PDB entry 5KWL | electron microscopy, 4.80 A resolution (low resolution: residue-level contacts below are approximate; hydrogen-bond / salt-bridge calls are withheld) | chains 3 and 7 of the 4 polymer chains in the assembly

[Chain 3]
Name: VP3
Source organism: Poliovirus type 1 (strain Mahoney)
UniProtKB: P03300 (POLG_POL1M); residues 1-230 here correspond to UniProt positions 342-571 (UniProt number = residue number + 341)
Chain sequence (230 residues; each row starts with the number of its first residue):
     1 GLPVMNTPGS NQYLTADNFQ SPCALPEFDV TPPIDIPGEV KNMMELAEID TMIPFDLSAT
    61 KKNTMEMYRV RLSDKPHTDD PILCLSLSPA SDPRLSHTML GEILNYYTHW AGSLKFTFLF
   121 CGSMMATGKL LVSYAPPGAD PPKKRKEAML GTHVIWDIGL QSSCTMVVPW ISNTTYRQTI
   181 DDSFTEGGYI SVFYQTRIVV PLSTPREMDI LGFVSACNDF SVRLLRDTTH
Sequence notes: conflict Ser123 (Phe464 in P03300)
What the authors report for this chain:
  - conformationally variable residues (loop rearrangement): Asp182 to Phe184

[Chain 7]
Name: Vhh 10E
Source organism: Camelus dromedarius
Notes: antibody fragment or engineered binder
Chain sequence (124 residues; numbered 1 to 124; the number before each row is that of its first residue):
     1 QVQLQESGGG SVQPGGSLTL SCAASGYAVS RYSMGWFRQA PGKENEGVAA IDSSGVGTTY
    61 ADSVKGRFTI SRDNAKDTVY LRMNSLKPED TAIYYCASGF GLSLSRYTYA YWGQGTQVTV
   121 SSHH
Disulfide bonds: Cys22-Cys96

[How chain 3 and chain 7 interact]
Residue-residue contacts (34):
  Asp56(3) - Arg106(7)
  Asp56(3) - Tyr107(7)
  Leu57(3) - Trp112(7)
  Ser58(3) - Asn45(7)
  Ser58(3) - Trp112(7)
  Ala59(3) - Tyr95(7)
  Ala59(3) - Trp112(7)
  Thr60(3) - Gln39(7)
  Thr60(3) - Asn45(7)
  Thr60(3) - Tyr95(7)
  Lys61(3) - Arg106(7)
  Val70(3) - Tyr107(7)
  Arg71(3) - Glu44(7)
  Asp80(3) - Ser103(7)
  Asp80(3) - Leu104(7)
  Asp80(3) - Ser105(7)
  Pro81(3) - Ser105(7)
  Ile82(3) - Ser105(7)
  Ile82(3) - Tyr107(7)
  Leu83(3) - Tyr107(7)
  Leu83(3) - Thr108(7)
  Cys84(3) - Thr108(7)
  Ser86(3) - Phe100(7)
  Ser91(3) - Tyr32(7)
  Pro93(3) - Ala110(7)
  Pro93(3) - Tyr111(7)
  Arg94(3) - Phe100(7)
  Lys143(3) - Phe100(7)
  Lys143(3) - Gly101(7)
  Lys143(3) - Leu102(7)
  Lys143(3) - Ser103(7)
  Asp181(3) - Gln1(7)
  Ser183(3) - Arg31(7)
  Phe184(3) - Arg31(7)
Interface residues without a listed pair, chain 3 (25 interface residues in all): Phe55, Asp92, Pro141, Glu207
Interface residues without a listed pair, chain 7 (20 interface residues in all): Gly113
Interface features reported in the paper:
  - epitope / paratope residues, chain 3: Phe184(3)

[Overview]
25 residues of chain 3 face 20 of chain 7 across their interface. From the paper: the epitope/paratope residue
Phe184(3); conformational variability at Asp182(3).
Chain 3 is VP3 (Poliovirus type 1 (strain Mahoney)) and chain 7 is Vhh 10E (Camelus dromedarius); the
structure, expanded poliovirus in complex with VHH 10E, was determined by electron microscopy, deposited
together with 5KTZ, 5KU0 and 5KU2.
